Entry 6DWZ (X-ray diffraction, 3.20 A resolution); this record covers chains A and E of the 8 polymer chains in the assembly.

== Chain A (and E) ==
Name: Hermes transposase
From: Musca domestica
Notes: chain E of this document is another copy of the same molecule, construct and numbering; everything in this record applies to it too
UniProtKB: Q25438 (Q25438_MUSDO); residue numbers follow UniProt; this construct covers 80-463, 484-612
Chain sequence (517 residues; row label = number of the first residue in the row; note: 20 numbers in that range are skipped by the numbering (no residue carries them; nothing is unmodelled there)):
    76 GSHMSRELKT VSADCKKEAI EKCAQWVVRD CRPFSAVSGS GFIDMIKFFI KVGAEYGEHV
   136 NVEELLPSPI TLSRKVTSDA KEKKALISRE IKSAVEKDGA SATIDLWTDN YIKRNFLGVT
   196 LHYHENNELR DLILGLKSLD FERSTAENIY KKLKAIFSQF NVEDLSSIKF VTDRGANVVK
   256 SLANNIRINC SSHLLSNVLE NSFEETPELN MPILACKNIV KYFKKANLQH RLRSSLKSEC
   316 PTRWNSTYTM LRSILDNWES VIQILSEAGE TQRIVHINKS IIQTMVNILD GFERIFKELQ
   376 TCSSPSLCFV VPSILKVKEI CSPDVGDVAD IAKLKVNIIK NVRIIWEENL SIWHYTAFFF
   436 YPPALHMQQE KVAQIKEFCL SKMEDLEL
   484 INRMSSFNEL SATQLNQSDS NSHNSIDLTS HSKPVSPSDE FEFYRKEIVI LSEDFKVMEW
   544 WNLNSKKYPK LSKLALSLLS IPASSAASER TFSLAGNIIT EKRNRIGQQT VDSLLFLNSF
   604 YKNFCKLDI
Unresolved in the structure: 76-80, 484-516, 610-612
Construct notes: expression tag (76-79); conflict G128 (Lys in Q25438); engineered mutation S519 (Cys in Q25438)
From the paper describing this entry:
  - contacts within the chain: R318-W319, R318-E572 (salt bridge)
  - binding site for the 7-nt DNA strand: D180, D248
  - catalytic residues: D180, D248, E572 (citing earlier work)
  - mutagenesis - H268A, H268F, H268Q, H268W, H268Y: abolished catalytic activity

== Chain A / chain E interface ==
Pairs across the interface (157; chain A residue first):
  L83(A) - H134(E)
  L83(A) - V135(E)
  L83(A) - N136(E)
  K84(A) - Y131(E)
  K84(A) - H134(E)
  K84(A) - V135(E)
  K84(A) - N136(E)  hydrogen bond (backbone-backbone)
  T85(A) - N136(E)
  T85(A) - E139(E)
  V86(A) - Y131(E)  hydrophobic
  V86(A) - V135(E)  hydrophobic
  S87(A) - Y131(E)  hydrogen bond
  C90(A) - F123(E)
  C90(A) - V127(E)  hydrophobic
  C90(A) - Y131(E)
  K91(A) - E139(E)
  E93(A) - F123(E)
  E93(A) - K126(E)  salt bridge
  A94(A) - F123(E)
  A94(A) - L140(E)  hydrophobic
  I95(A) - K150(E)
  E96(A) - K150(E)  salt bridge
  E96(A) - D154(E)
  K97(A) - D119(E)  hydrogen bond (side chain-backbone)
  K97(A) - M120(E)
  K97(A) - F123(E)
  C98(A) - M120(E)  hydrogen bond
  C98(A) - L147(E)  hydrophobic
  A99(A) - L147(E)
  A99(A) - K150(E)
  Q100(A) - Y604(E)
  W101(A) - W101(E)  hydrophobic
  W101(A) - G116(E)
  W101(A) - F117(E)
  W101(A) - M120(E)  hydrophobic
  V102(A) - L597(E)  hydrophobic
  V103(A) - V151(E)  hydrophobic
  V103(A) - L597(E)  hydrophobic
  V103(A) - L600(E)  hydrophobic
  V103(A) - N601(E)
  R104(A) - S115(E)  hydrogen bond
  R104(A) - G116(E)
  R104(A) - D119(E)  salt bridge
  R104(A) - N601(E)
  R104(A) - Y604(E)
  D105(A) - G114(E)
  D105(A) - S115(E)
  D105(A) - G116(E)  hydrogen bond (side chain-backbone)
  D105(A) - F117(E)  hydrogen bond (side chain-backbone)
  C106(A) - I581(E)  hydrophobic
  R107(A) - P108(E)
  R107(A) - A111(E)
  R107(A) - R586(E)
  P108(A) - R107(E)
  P108(A) - R586(E)
  F109(A) - P144(E)
  F109(A) - S148(E)
  F109(A) - T593(E)
  F109(A) - L597(E)  hydrophobic
  S110(A) - P144(E)
  A111(A) - R107(E)
  V112(A) - P142(E)
  V112(A) - P144(E)
  V112(A) - L147(E)  hydrophobic
  S113(A) - P144(E)
  G114(A) - D105(E)
  S115(A) - R104(E)  hydrogen bond (backbone-side chain)
  S115(A) - D105(E)
  G116(A) - W101(E)
  G116(A) - R104(E)
  G116(A) - D105(E)
  F117(A) - W101(E)
  F117(A) - D105(E)
  F117(A) - M120(E)  hydrophobic
  D119(A) - R104(E)  salt bridge
  M120(A) - K97(E)
  M120(A) - C98(E)  hydrogen bond
  M120(A) - W101(E)  hydrophobic
  I121(A) - I121(E)  hydrophobic
  I121(A) - F124(E)  hydrophobic
  K122(A) - V137(E)
  F123(A) - C90(E)
  F123(A) - E93(E)
  F123(A) - A94(E)
  F124(A) - I121(E)  hydrophobic
  F124(A) - F124(E)
  F124(A) - I125(E)  hydrogen bond (backbone-backbone)
  I125(A) - F124(E)
  I125(A) - V127(E)  hydrophobic
  I125(A) - G128(E)
  I125(A) - V135(E)  hydrophobic
  K126(A) - E133(E)
  V127(A) - V86(E)  hydrophobic
  V127(A) - C90(E)  hydrophobic
  V127(A) - I125(E)
  G128(A) - I125(E)
  G128(A) - G128(E)
  G128(A) - A129(E)  hydrogen bond (backbone-backbone)
  A129(A) - G128(E)  hydrogen bond (backbone-backbone)
  A129(A) - A129(E)
  A129(A) - G132(E)
  A129(A) - E133(E)
  Y131(A) - K84(E)
  Y131(A) - V86(E)  hydrophobic
  Y131(A) - S87(E)  hydrogen bond (side chain-backbone)
  G132(A) - A129(E)
  E133(A) - K126(E)
  E133(A) - A129(E)
  H134(A) - R81(E)
  H134(A) - L83(E)
  H134(A) - K84(E)  hydrogen bond (backbone-backbone)
  V135(A) - L83(E)
  V135(A) - K84(E)
  V135(A) - V86(E)  hydrophobic
  V135(A) - I125(E)  hydrophobic
  N136(A) - L83(E)
  N136(A) - K84(E)  hydrogen bond (backbone-backbone)
  V137(A) - I121(E)  hydrophobic
  V137(A) - K122(E)
  E138(A) - K122(E)  salt bridge
  E139(A) - K91(E)  hydrogen bond (backbone-side chain)
  L140(A) - V86(E)  hydrophobic
  L140(A) - A94(E)  hydrophobic
  L141(A) - I118(E)  hydrophobic
  P142(A) - I95(E)  hydrophobic
  P142(A) - V112(E)
  P144(A) - F109(E)
  P144(A) - S110(E)
  P144(A) - V112(E)
  P144(A) - S113(E)
  L147(A) - I95(E)
  L147(A) - A99(E)
  L147(A) - V112(E)  hydrophobic
  S148(A) - F109(E)
  K150(A) - I95(E)
  V151(A) - A99(E)  hydrophobic
  D154(A) - E96(E)
  I187(A) - N302(E)
  K188(A) - N302(E)  hydrogen bond (backbone-side chain)
  F216(A) - H305(E)
  N302(A) - K188(E)  hydrogen bond (side chain-backbone)
  H305(A) - F216(E)
  N580(A) - C106(E)
  N580(A) - K585(E)
  I581(A) - C106(E)  hydrophobic
  K585(A) - N580(E)
  R586(A) - R107(E)  hydrogen bond (side chain-backbone)
  R586(A) - P108(E)
  R586(A) - F109(E)
  T593(A) - F109(E)
  L597(A) - V102(E)
  L597(A) - V103(E)
  L597(A) - F109(E)  hydrophobic
  L600(A) - V103(E)  hydrophobic
  N601(A) - V103(E)  hydrogen bond (side chain-backbone)
  Y604(A) - Q100(E)
  Y604(A) - R104(E)
Interface residues without a listed pair, chain A (79 interface residues in all): I118, S143, K158, I589
Interface residues without a listed pair, chain E (81 interface residues in all): E82, T85, E130, E138, L141, K158, I187, K299

== Summary ==
The interface between chain A and chain E involves 79 residues on one side and 81 on the other; the contacts
include 20 hydrogen bonds and 5 salt bridges. Polar contacts include E93(A)-K126(E), E96(A)-K150(E) and
R104(A)-D119(E). From the paper: catalytic residues D180(A), D248(A) and E572(A); H268A, H268F and H268Q of
chain A, among others, abolish catalytic activity; 5 substitutions were tested in all.
Chain A and chain E are both Hermes transposase (Musca domestica); the structure, Hermes transposase deletion
dimer complex with (C/G) DNA, was determined by X-ray diffraction (same publication as 6DWW, 6DWY and 6DX0).
